Entry 7WK5 (electron microscopy, 3.66 A resolution); this record covers chains C and D of the 4 polymer chains in the assembly.

# Chain C (and D)
Molecule: Spike glycoprotein
Source organism: Severe acute respiratory syndrome coronavirus 2
Notes: chain D of this document is another copy of the same molecule, construct and numbering; everything in this record applies to it too
UniProtKB: P0DTC2 (SPIKE_SARS2); aligned to UniProt positions 1-1205 over residues 1-1205
Amino-acid sequence (1258 residues; numbered 1 to 1261 plus 2 insertion-coded residues; 5 numbers in that range are skipped by the numbering (no residue carries them; nothing is unmodelled there); the number before each row is that of its first residue; a row labelled like 214A-214B holds insertion residues (214A, then the next letters in order)):
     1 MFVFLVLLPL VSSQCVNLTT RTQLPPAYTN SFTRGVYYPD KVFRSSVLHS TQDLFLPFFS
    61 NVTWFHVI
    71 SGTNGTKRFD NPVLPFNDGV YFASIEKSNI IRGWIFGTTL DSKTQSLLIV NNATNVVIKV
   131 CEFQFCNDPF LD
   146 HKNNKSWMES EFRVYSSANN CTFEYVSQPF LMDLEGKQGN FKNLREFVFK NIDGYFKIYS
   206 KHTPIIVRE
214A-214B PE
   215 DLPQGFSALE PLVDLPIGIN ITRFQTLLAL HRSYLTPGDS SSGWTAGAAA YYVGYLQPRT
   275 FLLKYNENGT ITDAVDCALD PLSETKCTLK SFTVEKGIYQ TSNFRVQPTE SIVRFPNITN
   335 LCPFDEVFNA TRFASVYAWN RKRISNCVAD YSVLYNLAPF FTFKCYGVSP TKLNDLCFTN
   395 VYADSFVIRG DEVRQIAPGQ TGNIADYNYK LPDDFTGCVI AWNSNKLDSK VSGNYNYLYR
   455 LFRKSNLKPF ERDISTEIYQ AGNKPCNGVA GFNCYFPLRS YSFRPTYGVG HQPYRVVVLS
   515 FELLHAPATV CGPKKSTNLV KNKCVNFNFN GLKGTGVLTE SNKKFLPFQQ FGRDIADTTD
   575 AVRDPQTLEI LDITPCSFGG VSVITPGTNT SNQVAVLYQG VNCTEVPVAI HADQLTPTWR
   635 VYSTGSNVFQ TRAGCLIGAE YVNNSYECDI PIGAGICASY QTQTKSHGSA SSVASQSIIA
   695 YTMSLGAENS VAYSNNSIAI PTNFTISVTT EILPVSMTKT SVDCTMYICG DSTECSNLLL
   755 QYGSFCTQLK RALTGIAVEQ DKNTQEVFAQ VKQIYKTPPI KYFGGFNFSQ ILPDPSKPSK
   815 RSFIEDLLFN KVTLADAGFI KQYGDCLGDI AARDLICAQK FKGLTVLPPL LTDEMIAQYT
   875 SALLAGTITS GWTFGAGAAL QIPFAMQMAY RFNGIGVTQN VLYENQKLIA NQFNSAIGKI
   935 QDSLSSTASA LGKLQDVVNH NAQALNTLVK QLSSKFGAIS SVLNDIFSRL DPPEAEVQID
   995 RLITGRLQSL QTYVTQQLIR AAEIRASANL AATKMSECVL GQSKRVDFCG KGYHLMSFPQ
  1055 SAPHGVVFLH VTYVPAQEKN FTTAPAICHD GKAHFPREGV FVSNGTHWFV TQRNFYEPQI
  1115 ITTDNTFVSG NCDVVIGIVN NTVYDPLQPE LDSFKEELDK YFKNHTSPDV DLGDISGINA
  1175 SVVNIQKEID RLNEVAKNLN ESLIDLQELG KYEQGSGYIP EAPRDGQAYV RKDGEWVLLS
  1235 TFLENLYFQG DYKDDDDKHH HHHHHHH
Disordered / not traced: 1-13, 71-76, 146-152, 211-214, 214A-214B, 247-253, 621-630, 677-688, 828-853, 1148-1261 (chain D: 1-13, 71-76, 146-152, 211-214, 214A-214B, 247-253, 622-640, 677-688, 828-853, 1148-1261)
Cystine bridges: Cys131-Cys166, Cys291-Cys301, Cys336-Cys361, Cys379-Cys432, Cys391-Cys525, Cys480-Cys488, Cys538-Cys590, Cys617-Cys649, Cys662-Cys671, Cys738-Cys760, Cys743-Cys749, Cys1032-Cys1043, Cys1082-Cys1126
Differences from the reference sequence: variant Val67 (Ala in P0DTC2), Ile95 (Thr in P0DTC2), Asp142 (Gly in P0DTC2), Ile211 (Leu212 in P0DTC2), Asp339 (Gly in P0DTC2), Leu371 (Ser in P0DTC2), Pro373 (Ser in P0DTC2), Phe375 (Ser in P0DTC2), Asn417 (Lys in P0DTC2), Lys440 (Asn in P0DTC2), Ser446 (Gly in P0DTC2), Asn477 (Ser in P0DTC2), Lys478 (Thr in P0DTC2), Ala484 (Glu in P0DTC2), Arg493 (Gln in P0DTC2), Ser496 (Gly in P0DTC2), Arg498 (Gln in P0DTC2), Tyr501 (Asn in P0DTC2), His505 (Tyr in P0DTC2), Lys547 (Thr in P0DTC2), Gly614 (Asp in P0DTC2), Tyr655 (His in P0DTC2), Lys679 (Asn in P0DTC2), His681 (Pro in P0DTC2), Lys764 (Asn in P0DTC2), Tyr796 (Asp in P0DTC2), Lys856 (Asn in P0DTC2), His954 (Gln in P0DTC2), Lys969 (Asn in P0DTC2), Phe981 (Leu in P0DTC2); insertion (214, 214A-214B); engineered mutation Gly682 (Arg in P0DTC2), Ser683 (Arg in P0DTC2), Ser685 (Arg in P0DTC2), Pro986 (Lys in P0DTC2), Pro987 (Val in P0DTC2); expression tag (1206-1261)
Swiss-Prot annotation at these positions:
  - region: Asn280 to Cys301 (Putative superantigen), Arg403 to Asp405 (Integrin-binding motif), Asn448 to Phe456 (Immunodominant HLA epitope recognized by the CD8+), Ser816 to Tyr837 (Fusion peptide 1), Lys835 to Phe855 (Fusion peptide 2), Asp1163 to Glu1202 (Heptad repeat 2)
  - site: Arg815, Ser816 (Cleavage)
  - glycosylation: Asn17 (N-linked (GlcNAc...) (complex) asparagine), Asn61 (N-linked (GlcNAc...) (hybrid) asparagine), Asn74 (N-linked (GlcNAc...) (complex) asparagine), Asn122 (N-linked (GlcNAc...) (hybrid) asparagine), Asn149 (N-linked (GlcNAc...) (complex) asparagine), Asn165 (N-linked (GlcNAc...) (complex) asparagine), Asn234 (N-linked (GlcNAc...) (high mannose) asparagine), Asn282 (N-linked (GlcNAc...) (complex) asparagine), Thr323 (O-linked (GalNAc) threonine), Ser325 (O-linked (HexNAc...) serine), Asn331 (N-linked (GlcNAc...) (complex) asparagine), Asn343 (N-linked (GlcNAc...) (complex) asparagine), Asn603 (N-linked (GlcNAc...) (hybrid) asparagine), Asn616 (N-linked (GlcNAc...) (complex) asparagine), Asn657 (N-linked (GlcNAc...) (complex) asparagine), Thr676 (O-linked (GlcNAc...) threonine), Thr678 (O-linked (GlcNAc...) threonine), Asn709 (N-linked (GlcNAc...) (high mannose) asparagine), Asn717 (N-linked (GlcNAc...) (hybrid) asparagine), Asn801 (N-linked (GlcNAc...) (hybrid) asparagine) and 6 more in UniProt

# Chain C / chain D interface
Residue-residue contacts - 129 pairs, chain C then chain D:
  Asn317(C) - Asp737(D)
  Asn317(C) - Thr739(D)
  Arg319(C) - Thr739(D)
  Arg319(C) - Met740(D)
  Arg355(C) - Ile231(D)
  Arg357(C) - Pro230(D)
  Tyr380(C) - Leu984(D)
  Gly381(C) - Arg983(D)
  Gly381(C) - Leu984(D)
  Val382(C) - Arg983(D)
  Ser383(C) - Arg983(D)  hydrogen bond (backbone-backbone)
  Ser383(C) - Leu984(D)
  Ser383(C) - Asp985(D)
  Pro384(C) - Asp985(D)
  Lys386(C) - Phe981(D)  hydrogen bond (side chain-backbone)
  Lys386(C) - Ser982(D)
  Leu390(C) - Ser982(D)
  Leu390(C) - Arg983(D)
  Tyr396(C) - Tyr200(D)  hydrogen bond
  Tyr396(C) - Pro230(D)
  Glu465(C) - Asn234(D)  hydrogen bond
  Glu516(C) - Tyr200(D)  hydrogen bond
  Leu517(C) - Arg983(D)
  Lys547(C) - Asn978(D)
  Lys547(C) - Ser982(D)
  Gly548(C) - Asp745(D)
  Thr549(C) - Asp745(D)  hydrogen bond
  Lys557(C) - Phe43(D)
  Lys558(C) - Phe43(D)
  Phe559(C) - Phe43(D)  hydrophobic
  Leu560(C) - Lys41(D)
  Phe562(C) - Lys41(D)
  Gln563(C) - Lys41(D)
  Gln563(C) - Phe43(D)
  Phe565(C) - Lys41(D)
  Phe565(C) - Val42(D)
  Gly566(C) - Phe43(D)
  Arg567(C) - Val42(D)
  Arg567(C) - Phe43(D)  hydrogen bond (backbone-backbone)
  Arg567(C) - Arg44(D)
  Ile569(C) - Val47(D)  hydrophobic
  Ile569(C) - Lys964(D)
  Ala570(C) - Val963(D)  hydrophobic
  Ala570(C) - Ser967(D)
  Asp571(C) - Ser967(D)
  Thr572(C) - Lys856(D)
  Pro589(C) - Phe855(D)  hydrophobic
  Gln613(C) - Leu861(D)
  Ala647(C) - Pro862(D)  hydrophobic
  Pro665(C) - Leu864(D)  hydrophobic
  Gly667(C) - Pro863(D)
  Ala668(C) - Pro863(D)  hydrogen bond (backbone-backbone)
  Ala668(C) - Leu864(D)
  Ala668(C) - Thr866(D)
  Gly669(C) - Leu864(D)  hydrogen bond (backbone-backbone)
  Gly669(C) - Thr866(D)
  Gly669(C) - Met869(D)
  Met697(C) - Leu864(D)  hydrophobic
  Met697(C) - Leu865(D)  hydrophobic
  Met697(C) - Met869(D)  hydrophobic
  Leu699(C) - Lys786(D)
  Leu699(C) - Ile788(D)
  Leu699(C) - Met869(D)  hydrophobic
  Leu699(C) - Gln872(D)
  Leu699(C) - Tyr873(D)
  Gly700(C) - Lys786(D)
  Ala701(C) - Gln787(D)
  Ala701(C) - Ile788(D)
  Glu702(C) - Ile788(D)
  Glu702(C) - Lys790(D)  salt bridge
  Asn703(C) - Gln787(D)
  Asn703(C) - Ile788(D)  hydrogen bond (backbone-backbone)
  Asn703(C) - Tyr789(D)
  Ser704(C) - Lys790(D)
  Ala706(C) - Gln895(D)  hydrogen bond (backbone-side chain)
  Tyr707(C) - Pro792(D)
  Tyr707(C) - Thr883(D)
  Tyr707(C) - Gln895(D)
  Ser708(C) - Gln895(D)
  Ser708(C) - Pro897(D)
  Ser711(C) - Gln895(D)  hydrogen bond
  Ser711(C) - Pro897(D)
  Ile712(C) - Gln895(D)
  Ile712(C) - Ile896(D)  hydrophobic
  Ala713(C) - Gln895(D)  hydrogen bond (backbone-backbone)
  Thr961(C) - Gln762(D)
  Thr961(C) - Arg765(D)
  Gln965(C) - Tyr756(D)
  Gln965(C) - Ser758(D)
  Gln965(C) - Gln762(D)
  Ser968(C) - Gly757(D)
  Lys969(C) - Gln755(D)
  Phe970(C) - Gln755(D)  hydrogen bond (backbone-backbone)
  Phe970(C) - Tyr756(D)
  Phe970(C) - Phe759(D)  hydrophobic
  Gly971(C) - Gln755(D)
  Arg995(C) - Val991(D)
  Arg995(C) - Asp994(D)  salt bridge
  Gln1002(C) - Gln1002(D)
  Gln1002(C) - Gln1005(D)
  Thr1006(C) - Gln1005(D)
  Thr1009(C) - Thr1009(D)
  Ile1013(C) - Leu1012(D)  hydrophobic
  Lys1038(C) - Lys1038(D)
  Arg1039(C) - Thr1027(D)
  Arg1039(C) - Glu1031(D)  salt bridge
  Arg1039(C) - Arg1039(D)
  Val1040(C) - Ser1030(D)
  Val1040(C) - Glu1031(D)
  Asp1041(C) - Gly889(D)
  Asp1041(C) - Leu1034(D)
  Gly1046(C) - Ala890(D)
  Tyr1047(C) - Trp886(D)  hydrogen bond
  Glu1072(C) - Ala892(D)
  Glu1072(C) - Ala893(D)
  Glu1072(C) - Leu894(D)
  Asn1074(C) - Gln895(D)
  Pro1079(C) - Met900(D)  hydrophobic
  Phe1089(C) - Gln913(D)
  Phe1089(C) - Asn914(D)
  Phe1089(C) - Tyr917(D)  hydrophobic
  Arg1091(C) - Arg1091(D)
  Arg1107(C) - Trp886(D)
  Arg1107(C) - Leu894(D)
  Arg1107(C) - Tyr904(D)
  Phe1121(C) - Asn914(D)
  Ser1123(C) - Asn914(D)  hydrogen bond
  Val1129(C) - Tyr917(D)  hydrophobic
  Ile1130(C) - Gln920(D)
Also at the interface, not in a pair above, chain C (92 interface residues in all): Thr302, Gln314, Asn394, Leu518, Gln564, Asn709, Pro715, Gly999, Val1068, Pro1069, Pro1090, Gly1124, Val1128, Leu1141
Also at the interface, not in a pair above, chain D (84 interface residues in all): Asp40, Asn282, Thr768, Tyr796, Glu918, Lys921, Glu990, Gly1035, Glu1144

# In short
Chain C and chain D form an interface of 92 and 84 residues respectively, with 16 hydrogen bonds and 3 salt
bridges. Among the polar pairs are Glu702(C)-Lys790(D), Arg995(C)-Asp994(D) and Arg1039(C)-Glu1031(D).
Both chains are Spike glycoprotein (Severe acute respiratory syndrome coronavirus 2). Entry 7WK5 (Cryo-EM
structure of Omicron S-ACE2, C2 state) was determined by electron microscopy.
